7BE9 - chains A and C of the 3 polymer chains in the assembly; structure by electron microscopy, 4.20 A resolution (low resolution: residue-level contacts below are approximate; hydrogen-bond / salt-bridge calls are withheld).

# Chain A
Protein: Structural polyprotein
From: Kashmir bee virus
Reference sequence: Q80AG2 (Q80AG2_9VIRU); residues 9-206 here correspond to UniProt positions 689-886 (UniProt number = residue number + 680)
Chain sequence (198 residues; row label = number of the first residue in the row):
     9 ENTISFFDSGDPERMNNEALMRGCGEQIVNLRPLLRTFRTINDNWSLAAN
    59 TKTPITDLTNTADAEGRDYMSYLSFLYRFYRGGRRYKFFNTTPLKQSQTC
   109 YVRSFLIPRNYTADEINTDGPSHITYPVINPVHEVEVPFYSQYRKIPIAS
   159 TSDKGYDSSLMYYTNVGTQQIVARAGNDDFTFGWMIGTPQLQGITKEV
Unresolved in the structure: 16-19, 104-105, 136-137, 186, 191
What the authors report for this chain:
  - catalytic residues: Asp-186, Asp-187, Phe-188 (proposed by the authors, not directly observed)

# Chain C
Protein: Structural polyprotein
From: Kashmir bee virus
Reference sequence: Q80AG2 (Q80AG2_9VIRU); the construct has insertions or renumbered stretches relative to UniProt, so the offset changes along the chain: 1-87 = UniProt 381-467; 90-105 = UniProt 470-485; 110-287 = UniProt 491-668
Chain sequence (288 residues; numbered 1 to 287 plus 6 insertion-coded residues; 5 numbers in that range are skipped by the numbering (no residue carries them; nothing is unmodelled there); the number before each row is that of its first residue; a row labelled like 105A-105E holds insertion residues (105A, then the next letters in order)):
     1 SKPRNQNQVMPYQNVPGWGYSLYKGIDMSVPLAYDPNNELGDLRDVFPSA
    51 VDEMAIGYVCGNPAIKHVLTWSTTDVVQNPISNGDDW
    89 G
   89A G
    90 VIPVGMPCYSKTIRAV
105A-105E KGATS
   110 TSKTEVMDPAPCEYVANLFSYWRATMCYRITVVKTAFHTGRLEIFFEPGS
   160 IPTVRTADNLGPDQTQLNGTIAPSDNNYKYILDLTNDTEVTIKVPYVSNK
   210 MFMKTVGIYGAHDEDNWNFDESFTGFLCIRPITKLMAPDTVSQKVSIVVW
   260 KWAEDVVVVEPKPLTSGPTQVYNPPAVA
Unresolved in the structure: 25-26, 89A, 105A-105E

# How chain A and chain C interact
Residue-residue contacts (123):
  Glu-9(A) with Glu-198(C)
  Asn-10(A) with Tyr-189(C); Asp-196(C); Glu-198(C); Thr-200(C)
  Thr-11(A) with Thr-200(C)
  Ile-12(A) with Tyr-189(C); Thr-200(C); Ile-201(C); Lys-202(C)
  Ser-13(A) with Lys-202(C)
  Phe-14(A) with Tyr-187(C); Lys-188(C); Lys-202(C); Pro-204(C)
  Pro-20(A) with Asp-264(C)
  Glu-21(A) with Asp-264(C)
  Met-23(A) with Arg-132(C)
  Asn-24(A) with Arg-132(C); Asp-264(C)
  Ala-27(A) with Phe-211(C)
  Leu-28(A) with Val-266(C)
  Cys-32(A) with Val-268(C)
  Glu-34(A) with Glu-269(C)
  Ile-36(A) with Val-267(C)
  Val-37(A) with Ala-55(C); Ile-56(C)
  Asn-38(A) with Met-54(C); Ala-55(C)
  Leu-39(A) with Glu-53(C); Met-54(C); Ile-56(C)
  Arg-40(A) with Val-51(C); Glu-53(C); Met-54(C)
  Pro-41(A) with Tyr-23(C); Met-54(C)
  Leu-42(A) with Phe-128(C)
  Leu-43(A) with Glu-53(C)
  Thr-45(A) with Ser-21(C); Leu-22(C); Tyr-23(C)
  Phe-46(A) with Tyr-20(C)
  Arg-47(A) with Ser-21(C)
  Ala-72(A) with Asn-282(C)
  Glu-73(A) with Thr-278(C); Gln-279(C); Val-280(C)
  Gly-74(A) with Thr-278(C)
  Arg-75(A) with Thr-278(C)
  Tyr-77(A) with Leu-127(C); Pro-270(C)
  Tyr-80(A) with Tyr-123(C); Val-124(C); Leu-127(C)
  Tyr-85(A) with Asp-52(C); Glu-53(C)
  Phe-87(A) with Phe-47(C)
  Arg-89(A) with Leu-40(C); Gly-41(C); Leu-43(C)
  Arg-93(A) with Ser-29(C)
  Ser-112(A) with Leu-32(C)
  Leu-114(A) with Leu-32(C)
  Pro-129(A) with Leu-32(C)
  Ser-130(A) with Leu-32(C)
  His-131(A) with Val-30(C); Leu-32(C)
  Glu-142(A) with Ser-29(C); Val-30(C)
  Val-143(A) with Val-30(C); Leu-32(C)
  Glu-144(A) with Ser-29(C); Val-30(C); Pro-31(C); Leu-32(C)
  Pro-146(A) with Ala-33(C); Asn-38(C)
  Phe-147(A) with Leu-40(C)
  Tyr-148(A) with Ala-33(C); Asn-38(C)
  Arg-152(A) with Val-46(C)
  Lys-153(A) with Val-46(C); Phe-47(C)
  Asp-187(A) with Glu-39(C); Leu-40(C)
  Phe-190(A) with Phe-47(C)
  Trp-192(A) with Pro-48(C)
  Met-193(A) with Asp-52(C); Tyr-58(C); Val-59(C)
  Thr-196(A) with Pro-118(C); Ala-119(C); Pro-120(C); Tyr-123(C)
  Gln-198(A) with Met-116(C); Val-280(C); Tyr-281(C); Pro-283(C)
  Leu-199(A) with Val-115(C); Met-116(C); Pro-118(C); Tyr-123(C); Gln-279(C); Tyr-281(C)
  Gln-200(A) with Glu-114(C); Gln-279(C); Val-280(C); Tyr-281(C)
  Gly-201(A) with Glu-114(C); Tyr-218(C)
  Ile-202(A) with Thr-113(C); Glu-114(C); Tyr-218(C); Gly-219(C)
  Thr-203(A) with Thr-113(C)
  Lys-204(A) with Ser-111(C); Lys-112(C); Ala-166(C); Asp-167(C)
  Glu-205(A) with Thr-110(C); Ser-111(C)
  Val-206(A) with Thr-110(C)
Also at the interface, not in a pair above, chain A (78 interface residues in all): Phe-15, Gly-31, Arg-44, Leu-81, Phe-83, Leu-84, Tyr-88, Gly-90, Lys-95, Phe-97, Phe-113, Asn-138, Val-140, Asn-185, Thr-189, Pro-197
Also at the interface, not in a pair above, chain C (74 interface residues in all): Pro-16, Gly-17, Met-28, Asp-42, Asn-126, Arg-138, Val-199, Met-210

# Summary
Chain A and chain C form an interface of 78 and 74 residues respectively. The paper reports catalytic residues
Asp-186(A), Asp-187(A) and Phe-188(A).
Chain A is Structural polyprotein and chain C is Structural polyprotein, both from Kashmir bee virus; the
structure, Kashmir bee virus empty particle at acidic pH, was determined by electron microscopy together with
7BG8, 7BGK and 7BC3 from the same study.
